3PU0 - chains C and R of the 6 polymer chains in the assembly; structure by X-ray diffraction, 3.09 A resolution.

Chain C:
Protein: Nucleoprotein
Source organism: Vesicular stomatitis Indiana virus
Reference sequence: P03521 (NCAP_VSIVA); numbering as in UniProt (aligned over 2-422)
Sequence (421 residues; row label = number of the first residue in the row):
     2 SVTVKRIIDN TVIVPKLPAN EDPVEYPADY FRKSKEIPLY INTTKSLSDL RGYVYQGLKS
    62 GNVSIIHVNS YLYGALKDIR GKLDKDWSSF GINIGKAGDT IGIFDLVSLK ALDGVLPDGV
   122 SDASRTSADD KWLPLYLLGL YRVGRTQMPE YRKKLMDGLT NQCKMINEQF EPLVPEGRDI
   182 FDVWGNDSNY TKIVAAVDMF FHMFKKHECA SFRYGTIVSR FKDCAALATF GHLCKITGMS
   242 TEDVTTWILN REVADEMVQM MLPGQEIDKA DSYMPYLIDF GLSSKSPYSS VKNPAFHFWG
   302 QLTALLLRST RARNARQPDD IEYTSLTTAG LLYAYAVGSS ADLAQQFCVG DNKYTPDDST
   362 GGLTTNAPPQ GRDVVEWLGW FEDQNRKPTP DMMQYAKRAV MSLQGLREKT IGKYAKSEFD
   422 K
Unresolved in the structure: 358-365
Swiss-Prot annotation at these positions:
  - binding site (RNA): Arg143, Tyr152, Lys206, Arg214, Lys286, Arg317, Arg408
Metal / ion sites: uranyl (VI) ion (4 sites), coordinated by Asp123, Glu253, Glu323, Asp343, Asp384
Reported in the primary citation:
  - binding site for the 45-nt RNA strand (chain R): Arg317, Lys410

Chain R:
Molecule: 45-nt RNA strand
Sequence (45 nucleotides; each row starts with the number of its first residue):
     1 CCCCCCCCCC CCCCCCCCCC CCCCCCCCCC CCCCCCCCCC CCCCC
Metal / ion sites: uranyl (VI) ion site 1: C4, C6; uranyl (VI) ion site 2 near C15 (its only coordinating residue here); uranyl (VI) ion site 3 near C24 (its only coordinating residue here); uranyl (VI) ion site 4: C31, C32, C33; uranyl (VI) ion site 5: C40, C42

How chain C and chain R interact:
Pairs across the interface - 35 pairs, chain C then chain R:
  Asp23(C) - C11(R)  phosphate contact
  Arg143(C) - C17(R)  salt bridge to the phosphate
  Arg143(C) - C18(R)  salt bridge to the phosphate
  Met149(C) - C15(R)  base contact
  Glu151(C) - C15(R)  phosphate contact
  Glu151(C) - C16(R)  sugar contact
  Lys155(C) - C17(R)  salt bridge to the phosphate
  Asn162(C) - C18(R)  base contact
  Ala211(C) - C18(R)  base contact
  Ser212(C) - C18(R)  base contact
  Tyr215(C) - C18(R)  sugar contact
  Ile218(C) - C17(R)  base contact
  Ile218(C) - C18(R)  phosphate contact
  Ile218(C) - C19(R)  phosphate contact
  Val219(C) - C17(R)  base contact
  Asp224(C) - C11(R)  hydrogen bond to the sugar
  Asp224(C) - C12(R)  hydrogen bond to the sugar
  Asp224(C) - C13(R)  phosphate contact
  Cys225(C) - C13(R)  hydrogen bond to the phosphate
  Ala226(C) - C13(R)  hydrogen bond to the phosphate
  Lys286(C) - C11(R)  salt bridge to the phosphate
  Lys286(C) - C12(R)  salt bridge to the phosphate
  Ser287(C) - C12(R)  hydrogen bond to the phosphate
  Ser290(C) - C12(R)  phosphate contact
  Ser290(C) - C13(R)  phosphate contact
  Ser291(C) - C13(R)  hydrogen bond to the phosphate
  Val292(C) - C12(R)  sugar contact
  Val292(C) - C13(R)  base contact
  Arg312(C) - C14(R)  base contact
  Asn315(C) - C14(R)  hydrogen bond to the sugar
  Arg317(C) - C13(R)  hydrogen bond to the sugar
  Arg317(C) - C14(R)  salt bridge to the phosphate
  Arg408(C) - C14(R)  hydrogen bond to the phosphate
  Arg408(C) - C15(R)  base contact
  Arg408(C) - C16(R)  salt bridge to the phosphate
Interface residues without a listed pair, chain C (28 interface residues in all): Arg146, Lys165, Asn187, Arg214, Ser285
Interface residues without a listed pair, chain R (10 interface residues in all): C9

Summary:
28 residues of chain C face 10 of chain R across their interface, with 9 hydrogen bonds and 7 salt bridges.
Polar pairs include Asp224(C)-C11(R), Asp224(C)-C12(R) and Asn315(C)-C14(R). UniProt lists 7 RNA-binding
residues on chain C. The paper reports a binding site for the 45-nt RNA strand (chain R) at Arg317(C) and
Lys410(C).
Here chain C is Nucleoprotein (Vesicular stomatitis Indiana virus) and chain R is a 45-nt RNA strand. Entry
3PU0 (Crystal Structure of a vesicular stomatitis virus nucleocapsid-polyC complex) was determined by X-ray
diffraction, deposited together with 3PTO, 3PTX, 3PU1 and 3PU4.
